Entry 7OGN (X-ray diffraction, 2.20 A resolution); this record covers chains B and C of the 6 polymer chains in the assembly.

[Chain B]
Molecule: Tubulin beta-2B chain
From: Bos taurus
UniProtKB: Q6B856 (TBB2B_BOVIN); the author numbering skips numbers that UniProt does not, so the offset changes along the chain: 1-42 = UniProt 1-42; 45-360 = UniProt 43-358; 369-455 = UniProt 359-445
Amino-acid sequence (445 residues; row label = number of the first residue in the row; note: 10 numbers in that range are skipped by the numbering (no residue carries them; nothing is unmodelled there)):
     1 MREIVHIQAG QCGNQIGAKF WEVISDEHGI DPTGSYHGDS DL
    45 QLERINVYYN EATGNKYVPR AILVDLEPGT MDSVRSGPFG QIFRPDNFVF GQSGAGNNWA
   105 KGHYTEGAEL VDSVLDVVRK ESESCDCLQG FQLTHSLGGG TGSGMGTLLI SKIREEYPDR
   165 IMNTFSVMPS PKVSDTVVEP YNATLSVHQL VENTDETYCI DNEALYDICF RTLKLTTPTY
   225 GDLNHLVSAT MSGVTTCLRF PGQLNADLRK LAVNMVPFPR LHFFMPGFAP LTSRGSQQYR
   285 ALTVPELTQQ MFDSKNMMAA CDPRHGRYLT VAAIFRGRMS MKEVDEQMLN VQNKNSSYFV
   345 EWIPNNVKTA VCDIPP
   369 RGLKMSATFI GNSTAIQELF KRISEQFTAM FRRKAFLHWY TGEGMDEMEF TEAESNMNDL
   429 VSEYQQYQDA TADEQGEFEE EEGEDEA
Not modelled in the structure: 57, 277-282, 439-455
Metal / ion sites: Mg2+: Gln-11 (together with GDP); Ca2+ near Glu-113 (its only coordinating residue here)
Residues lining bound ligands:
  - GDP (guanosine-5'-diphosphate): Gly-10, Gln-11, Cys-12, Gln-15, Ile-16, Asp-69, Ala-99, Asn-101, Ser-140, Gly-142, Gly-143, Gly-144, Thr-145, Gly-146, Ser-147, Val-171, Pro-173, Val-177, Asp-179, Glu-183, Asn-206, Leu-209, Tyr-224, Leu-227, Asn-228
  - Mebendazole (V95; methyl N-(6-benzoyl-1H-benzimidazol-2-yl)carbamate): Tyr-52, Gln-136, Asn-167, Phe-169, Glu-200, Tyr-202, Val-238, Thr-239, Cys-241, Leu-242, Leu-248, Leu-252, Leu-255, Met-259, Ala-316, Ala-317, Ile-318, Lys-352, Thr-353, Ala-354, Ile-378
UniProt features mapped onto this chain:
  - motif: Met-1 to Ile-4 (MREI motif)
  - binding site (GTP): Gln-11, Glu-71, Ser-140, Gly-144, Thr-145, Gly-146, Asn-206, Asn-228
  - binding site (Mg(2+)): Glu-71
  - modified residue: Ser-40 (Phosphoserine), Thr-57 (Phosphothreonine), Lys-60 (N6-acetyllysine), Ser-174 (Phosphoserine), Thr-287 (Phosphothreonine), Thr-292 (Phosphothreonine), Arg-320 (Omega-N-methylarginine), Glu-448 (5-glutamyl polyglutamate)
  - cross-link (Glycyl lysine isopeptide (Lys-Gly)): Lys-60 (interchain with G-Cter in ubiquitin), Lys-326 (interchain with G-Cter in ubiquitin)
Reported in the primary citation:
  - binding site for Mebendazole: Asn-167, Glu-200, Leu-248, Leu-255, Ala-316, Ala-354

[Chain C]
Molecule: Tubulin alpha-1B chain
From: Bos taurus
UniProtKB: P81947 (TBA1B_BOVIN); residues 1-451 here = UniProt positions 1-451
Amino-acid sequence (451 residues; numbered 1 to 451; the number before each row is that of its first residue):
     1 MRECISIHVG QAGVQIGNAC WELYCLEHGI QPDGQMPSDK TIGGGDDSFN TFFSETGAGK
    61 HVPRAVFVDL EPTVIDEVRT GTYRQLFHPE QLITGKEDAA NNYARGHYTI GKEIIDLVLD
   121 RIRKLADQCT GLQGFLVFHS FGGGTGSGFT SLLMERLSVD YGKKSKLEFS IYPAPQVSTA
   181 VVEPYNSILT THTTLEHSDC AFMVDNEAIY DICRRNLDIE RPTYTNLNRL ISQIVSSITA
   241 SLRFDGALNV DLTEFQTNLV PYPRIHFPLA TYAPVISAEK AYHEQLSVAE ITNACFEPAN
   301 QMVKCDPRHG KYMACCLLYR GDVVPKDVNA AIATIKTKRS IQFVDWCPTG FKVGINYQPP
   361 TVVPGGDLAK VQRAVCMLSN TTAIAEAWAR LDHKFDLMYA KRAFVHWYVG EGMEEGEFSE
   421 AREDMAALEK DYEEVGVDSV EGEGEEEGEE Y
Not modelled in the structure: 441-451
Metal / ion sites: Ca2+: Asp-39, Thr-41, Gly-44, Glu-55
Residues lining bound ligands: GTP (guanosine-5'-triphosphate): Gly-10, Gln-11, Ala-12, Gln-15, Ile-16, Asp-69, Asp-98, Ala-99, Ala-100, Asn-101, Ser-140, Gly-142, Gly-143, Gly-144, Thr-145, Gly-146, Ile-171, Pro-173, Val-177, Ser-178, Glu-183, Asn-206, Tyr-224, Leu-227, Asn-228, Ile-231

[Interface between chain B and chain C]
Residue-residue contacts (39; chain B residue first):
  Gln-96(B) with Met-1(C)
  Asn-101(B) with Glu-254(C)
  Asp-179(B) with Glu-254(C); Lys-352(C), hydrogen bond (backbone-side chain)
  Thr-180(B) with Glu-254(C); Asn-258(C)
  Val-181(B) with Asn-258(C), hydrogen bond (backbone-side chain); Pro-348(C), hydrophobic
  Thr-220(B) with Lys-326(C)
  Thr-221(B) with Lys-326(C); Asn-329(C)
  Ala-397(B) with Trp-346(C)
  Met-398(B) with Trp-346(C)
  Arg-400(B) with Asp-345(C), salt bridge; Ser-439(C), hydrogen bond
  Arg-401(B) with Tyr-262(C), hydrogen bond (backbone-side chain); Asp-345(C), salt bridge; Trp-346(C); Glu-434(C), hydrogen bond (side chain-backbone); Val-435(C); Val-437(C), hydrogen bond (side chain-backbone); Asp-438(C); Ser-439(C), hydrogen bond
  Lys-402(B) with Tyr-262(C)
  Ala-403(B) with Pro-261(C); Tyr-262(C); Trp-346(C), hydrophobic
  Phe-404(B) with Thr-257(C); Asn-258(C); Val-260(C); Pro-261(C), hydrogen bond (backbone-backbone); Trp-346(C), hydrophobic
  His-406(B) with Val-260(C), hydrogen bond (side chain-backbone); Pro-261(C); Tyr-262(C); Pro-263(C)
  Trp-407(B) with Gln-256(C); Thr-257(C), hydrogen bond (side chain-backbone); Val-260(C)
Also at the interface, not in a pair above, chain B (20 interface residues in all): Ser-97, Gly-100, Val-182, Leu-405
Also at the interface, not in a pair above, chain C (23 interface residues in all): Arg-2, Pro-325, Cys-347

[Overview]
20 residues of chain B and 23 residues of chain C are in contact; the contacts include 10 hydrogen bonds and 2
salt bridges. Polar pairs include Arg-400(B)/Asp-345(C), Arg-401(B)/Asp-345(C) and Asp-179(B)/Lys-352(C).
Ligands of chain B: GDP and Mebendazole. The paper reports a binding site for Mebendazole at Asn-167(B),
Glu-200(B) and Leu-248(B) among others.
Here chain B is Tubulin beta-2B chain and chain C is Tubulin alpha-1B chain, both from Bos taurus. Entry 7OGN
(Crystal structure of T2R-TTL -mebendazole complex) was determined by X-ray diffraction, deposited together
with 7ODN.
